Entry 4X65 (X-ray diffraction, 3.35 A resolution); this record covers chains A and K of the 23 polymer chains in the assembly.

Chain A:
Molecule: 16S rRNA
Organism: Thermus thermophilus HB8
Sequence (1522 nucleotides; row label = number of the first residue in the row; note: 42 numbers in that range are skipped by the numbering (no residue carries them; nothing is unmodelled there); a row labelled like 190A-190L holds insertion residues (190A, then the next letters in order); numbering starts at 0):
     0 UUUGUUGGAG AGUUUGAUCC UGGCUCAGGG UGAACGCUGG CGGCGUGCCU AAGACAUGCA
    60 AGUCGUGCGG G
    73 CCGCGGGGUU UU
    88 ACUCCG
    95 UGGUC
   101 AGCGGCGGAC GGGUGAGUAA CGCGUGGGU
  129A G
   130 ACCUACCCGG AAGAGGGGGA CAACCCGGGG AAACUCGGGC UAAUCCCCCA UGUGGACCCG
   190 C
190A-190L CCCUUGGGGUGU
   191 GUCCAAAGGG CUUU
   216 GCCCGCUUCC GGAUGGGCCC GCGUCCCAUC AGCUAGUUGG UGGGGUAAUG GCCCACCAAG
   276 GCGACGACGG GUAGCCGGUC UGAGAGGAUG GCCGGCCACA GGGGCACUGA GACACGGGCC
   336 CCACUCCUAC GGGAGGCAGC AGUUAGGAAU CUUCCGCAAU GGGCGCAAGC CUGACGGAGC
   396 GACGCCGCUU GGAGGAAGAA GCCCUUCGGG GUGUAAACUC CUGAA
   442 CCCGGGACGA AACCCCCGAC GA
   474 GGGGACUGAC GGUACCGGG
   494 GUAAUAGCGC CGGCCAACUC CGUGCCAGCA GCCGCGGUAA UACGGAGGGC GCGAGCGUUA
   554 CCCGGAUUCA CUGGGCGUAA AGGGCGUGUA GGCGGCCUGG GGCGUCCCAU GUGAAAGACC
   614 ACGGCUCAAC CGUGGGGGAG CGUGGGAUAC GCUCAGGCUA GACGGUGGGA GAGGGUGGUG
   674 GAAUUCCCGG AGUAGCGGUG AAAUGCGCAG AUACCGGGAG GAACGCCGAU GGCGAAGGCA
   734 GCCACCUGGU CCACCCGUGA CGCUGAGGCG CGAAAGCGUG GGGAGCAAAC CGGAUUAGAU
   794 ACCCGGGUAG UCCACGCCCU AAACGAUGCG CGCUAGGUCU CUGGGUCU
   848 CCUGGGGGCC GAAGCUAACG CGUUAAGCGC GCCGCCUGGG GAGUACGGCC GCAAGGCUGA
   908 AACUCAAAGG AAUUGACGGG GGCCCGCACA AGCGGUGGAG CAUGUGGUUU AAUUCGAAGX
   968 AACGCGAAGA ACCUUACCAG GCCUUGACAU GCUAGG
 1003A G
  1004 AACCCGGGUG AAAGCCUGGG GUGCCCC
1030A-1030D GCGA
  1031 GGGGAGCCCU AGCACAGGUG CUGCAUGGCC GUCGUCAGCU CGUGCCGUGA GGUGUUGGGU
  1091 UAAGUCCCGC AACGAGCGCA ACCCCCGCCG UUAGUUGCCA GCGGUUCGGC CGGGCACUCU
  1151 AACGGGACUG CCCGCGAAA
  1171 GCGGGAGGAA GGAGGGGACG ACGUCUGGUC AGCAUGGCCC UUACGGCCUG GGCGACACAC
  1231 GUGCUACAAU GCCCACUACA AAGCGAUGCC ACCCGGCAAC GGGGAGCUAA UCGCAAAAAG
  1291 GUGGGCCCAG UUCGGAUUGG GGUCUGCAAC CCGACCCCAU GAAGCCGGAA UCGCUAGUAA
  1351 UCGCGGAUCA G
 1361A C
  1362 CAUGCCGCGG UGAAUACGUU CCCGGGCCUU GUACACACXG CCXGUXACGC CAUGGGAGCG
  1422 GGCUCUACCC GAAGUCGCCG GG
  1446 AGCCUACGGG
  1459 CAGGCGCCGA GGGUAGGGCC CGUGACUGGG GCGAAGUCGU AACAAGGUAG CUGUACCGGA
  1519 AGGUGCGGCU GGAUCCACUC CUUUCU
Not modelled in the structure: 0-4, 1534-1538
Sequence notes: conflict C1534 (A132811 in 55771382), A1535 (C132812 in 55771382)
Modified residues: PSU (pseudouridine-5'-monophosphate) at position 516, 7MG (7N-methyl-8-hydroguanosine-5'-monophosphate) at position 527, M2G (N2-dimethylguanosine-5'-monophosphate) at position 966, 5MC (5-methylcytidine-5'-monophosphate) at position 967, 2MG (2N-methylguanosine-5'-monophosphate) at position 1207, 5MC (5-methylcytidine-5'-monophosphate) at position 1400, 4OC (4n,o2'-methylcytidine-5'-monophosphate) at position 1402, 5MC (5-methylcytidine-5'-monophosphate) at position 1404, 5MC (5-methylcytidine-5'-monophosphate) at position 1407, UR3 (3-methyluridine-5'-monophoshate) at position 1498, MA6 (6N-dimethyladenosine-5'-monophoshate) at position 1518, MA6 (6N-dimethyladenosine-5'-monophoshate) at position 1519, PSU (pseudouridine-5'-monophosphate) at position 1540, PSU (pseudouridine-5'-monophosphate) at position 1541
Bound ions: Mg2+ site 1: G6 (shared with 1 residue of chain D); Mg2+ site 2 near U12 (its only coordinating residue here); K+ site 1 near U14 (its only coordinating residue here); Mg2+ site 3 near G21 (its only coordinating residue here); Mg2+ site 4: G46, G394; Mg2+ site 5 near C48 (its only coordinating residue here); Mg2+ site 6 near A53 (its only coordinating residue here); Mg2+ site 7: G61, U62; Mg2+ site 8: G70, U98; Mg2+ site 9: U83, C1543; Mg2+ site 10 near G107 (its only coordinating residue here); Mg2+ site 11 near A109 (its only coordinating residue here); 101 more Mg2+ sites not listed; 20 more K+ sites not listed
Ligand contacts:
  - paromomycin (PAR), molecule 1: G31, C47, C48, A50, A51, G52, A53, G113, U114, G115, A353, C355, A356, U358, U359, A360, G361, U365, C366
  - paromomycin (PAR), molecule 2: G567, G568, C569, G570, G575, G821, C822, C862, U863, G874, C875, C879
  - paromomycin (PAR), molecule 3: G610, A611, C613, A614, A622, C623, C624, G625, U626
  - paromomycin (PAR), molecule 4: G661, G662, A663, G664, A665, G666, G667, U740, G741, G742, U743
  - paromomycin (PAR), molecule 5: U669, G670, G671, U672, G673, G714, A715, A716, C717, C805, C806
  - paromomycin (PAR), molecule 6: 5MC_1404, G1405, U1406, 5MC_1407, A1408, C1409, G1489, C1490, G1491, A1492, A1493, G1494, U1495, C1496

Chain K:
Name: 30S ribosomal protein S11
Organism: Thermus thermophilus (strain HB8 / ATCC 27634 / DSM 579)
UniProtKB: P80376 (RS11_THET8); residues 11-129 here = UniProt positions 11-129
Sequence (119 residues; each row starts with the number of its first residue):
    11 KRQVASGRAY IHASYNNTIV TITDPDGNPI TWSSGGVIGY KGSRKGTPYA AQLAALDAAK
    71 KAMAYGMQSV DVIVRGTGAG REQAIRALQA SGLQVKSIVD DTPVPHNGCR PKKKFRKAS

How chain A and chain K interact:
Contacting residue pairs (70; chain A residue first):
  G674(A) - His116(K)  base contact
  A675(A) - Val114(K)  hydrogen bond to the sugar
  A675(A) - His116(K)  hydrogen bond to the sugar
  A675(A) - Gly118(K)  base contact
  A676(A) - Pro113(K)  sugar contact
  A676(A) - Pro115(K)  sugar contact
  A676(A) - Cys119(K)  base contact
  U677(A) - Cys119(K)  base contact
  G683(A) - Asn38(K)  hydrogen bond to the base
  G683(A) - Pro39(K)  base contact
  A684(A) - Arg12(K)  phosphate contact
  A684(A) - Asn38(K)  sugar contact
  A684(A) - Pro39(K)  hydrogen bond to the sugar
  G685(A) - Pro39(K)  sugar contact
  G685(A) - Ile40(K)  sugar contact
  G685(A) - Trp42(K)  sugar contact
  U686(A) - Trp42(K)  hydrogen bond to the sugar
  A687(A) - Lys71(K)  salt bridge to the phosphate
  G688(A) - Trp42(K)  sugar contact
  G688(A) - Ser44(K)  phosphate contact
  G688(A) - Gly46(K)  sugar contact
  C689(A) - Asn27(K)  hydrogen bond to the phosphate
  C689(A) - Ser44(K)  hydrogen bond to the phosphate
  C689(A) - Gly46(K)  hydrogen bond to the phosphate
  C689(A) - Lys55(K)  salt bridge to the phosphate
  G690(A) - Asn27(K)  hydrogen bond to the phosphate
  G690(A) - Lys55(K)  base contact
  G691(A) - Asn26(K)  hydrogen bond to the phosphate
  G691(A) - Lys51(K)  base contact
  G691(A) - Lys55(K)  hydrogen bond to the base
  G691(A) - Lys124(K)  phosphate contact
  U692(A) - Asn26(K)  hydrogen bond to the phosphate
  U692(A) - Gly52(K)  base contact
  U692(A) - Ser53(K)  hydrogen bond to the base
  U692(A) - Lys124(K)  salt bridge to the phosphate
  A694(A) - Ser53(K)  hydrogen bond to the phosphate
  A695(A) - Gly52(K)  phosphate contact
  A695(A) - Ser53(K)  hydrogen bond to the phosphate
  A704(A) - Trp42(K)  base contact
  U705(A) - Ile29(K)  base contact
  A706(A) - Ile29(K)  sugar contact
  A706(A) - Thr31(K)  hydrogen bond to the sugar
  A706(A) - Pro39(K)  base contact
  C707(A) - Tyr20(K)  phosphate contact
  C707(A) - Gly37(K)  hydrogen bond to the sugar
  C707(A) - Pro39(K)  base contact
  C707(A) - Arg85(K)  salt bridge to the phosphate
  C708(A) - Tyr20(K)  sugar contact
  C708(A) - Asp36(K)  hydrogen bond to the sugar
  C708(A) - Gly37(K)  sugar contact
  C708(A) - Asn38(K)  base contact
  C708(A) - Arg85(K)  salt bridge to the phosphate
  G714(A) - Cys119(K)  base contact
  A715(A) - Gly118(K)  base contact
  A716(A) - Asn117(K)  hydrogen bond to the sugar
  A716(A) - Gly118(K)  base contact
  C717(A) - His116(K)  phosphate contact
  G718(A) - His116(K)  stacking on the base
  G718(A) - Asn117(K)  sugar contact
  G778(A) - Cys119(K)  sugar contact
  G778(A) - Arg120(K)  hydrogen bond to the sugar
  C779(A) - Arg120(K)  sugar contact
  C779(A) - Pro121(K)  sugar contact
  C779(A) - Lys122(K)  salt bridge to the phosphate
  A780(A) - Lys123(K)  hydrogen bond to the phosphate
  C796(A) - Lys123(K)  salt bridge to the phosphate
  C797(A) - Lys124(K)  phosphate contact
  G1523(A) - Lys123(K)  salt bridge to the phosphate
  C1524(A) - Arg120(K)  salt bridge to the phosphate
  G1525(A) - Arg120(K)  salt bridge to the phosphate
Also at the interface, not in a pair above, chain A (37 interface residues in all): A777, C795, G799
Also at the interface, not in a pair above, chain K (40 interface residues in all): Arg18, His22, Ser24, Thr33, Gly45, Val47, Tyr75, Arg126

In short:
37 residues of chain A face 40 of chain K across their interface, with 21 hydrogen bonds, 10 salt bridges and
1 aromatic stacking contact. Among the polar pairs are G683(A)-Asn38(K), G691(A)-Lys55(K) and
U692(A)-Ser53(K). Ligands of chain A: 6 copies of paromomycin.
Here chain A is 16S rRNA (Thermus thermophilus HB8) and chain K is 30S ribosomal protein S11 (Thermus
thermophilus (strain HB8 / ATCC 27634 / DSM 579)). Entry 4X65 (Crystal Structure of 30S ribosomal subunit from
Thermus thermophilus) was determined by X-ray diffraction, deposited together with 4X62, 4X64 and 4X66.
